Entry 3RWA (X-ray diffraction, 1.67 A resolution); this record covers chains A and C of the 4 polymer chains in the assembly.

== Chain A (and C) ==
Protein: Fluorescent protein FP480
Organism: Entacmaea quadricolor
Notes: chain C of this document is another copy of the same molecule, construct and numbering; everything in this record applies to it too
UniProt: D0VX33 (D0VX33_ENTQU); the construct has insertions or renumbered stretches relative to UniProt, so the offset changes along the chain: 1-63 = UniProt 168-230; 71-133 = UniProt 1-63; 136-235 = UniProt 66-165
Amino-acid sequence (233 residues; numbered 1 to 235; 2 numbers in that range are skipped by the numbering (no residue carries them; nothing is unmodelled there); the number before each row is that of its first residue):
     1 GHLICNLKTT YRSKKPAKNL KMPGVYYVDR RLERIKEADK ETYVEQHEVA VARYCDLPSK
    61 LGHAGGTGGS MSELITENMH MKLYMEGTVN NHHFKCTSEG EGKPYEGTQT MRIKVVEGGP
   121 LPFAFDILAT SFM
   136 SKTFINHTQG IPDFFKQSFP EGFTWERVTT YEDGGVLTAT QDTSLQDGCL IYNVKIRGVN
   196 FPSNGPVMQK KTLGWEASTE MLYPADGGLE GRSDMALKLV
Glycans and other covalent adducts: covalent link Met133-Ser136
Modified positions: Met111 (chromophore; parent Gln); Met133 (chromophore; NRQ)
Sequence notes: linker (64-70); chromophore (133)

== Chain A / chain C interface ==
Pairs across the interface (36):
  Lys8(A) - Asn195(C)  hydrogen bond (backbone-side chain)
  Thr10(A) - Asn195(C)  hydrogen bond
  Arg12(A) - Asn90(C)
  Arg12(A) - Asn91(C)
  Asn90(A) - Arg12(C)
  Asn90(A) - Glu161(C)
  Asn90(A) - Thr175(C)
  Asn91(A) - Arg12(C)
  Asn91(A) - Thr159(C)
  Asn91(A) - Glu161(C)
  Glu161(A) - Asn90(C)
  Glu161(A) - Asn91(C)
  Glu161(A) - Val194(C)
  Glu161(A) - Asn195(C)  hydrogen bond (side chain-backbone)
  Arg162(A) - Val194(C)
  Val163(A) - Val194(C)  hydrophobic
  Val163(A) - Asn195(C)
  Thr173(A) - Thr173(C)  hydrogen bond
  Thr173(A) - Arg192(C)
  Thr175(A) - Asn90(C)
  Thr175(A) - Arg192(C)  hydrogen bond
  Thr175(A) - Val194(C)
  Lys190(A) - Arg192(C)
  Arg192(A) - Thr173(C)
  Arg192(A) - Thr175(C)  hydrogen bond
  Arg192(A) - Lys190(C)
  Arg192(A) - Arg192(C)
  Val194(A) - Glu161(C)
  Val194(A) - Arg162(C)
  Val194(A) - Val163(C)  hydrophobic
  Val194(A) - Thr175(C)
  Asn195(A) - Lys8(C)  hydrogen bond (side chain-backbone)
  Asn195(A) - Thr10(C)  hydrogen bond
  Asn195(A) - Glu161(C)  hydrogen bond (backbone-side chain)
  Asn195(A) - Val163(C)
  Ser198(A) - Asp221(C)  hydrogen bond
Also at the interface, not in a pair above, chain A (24 interface residues in all): Thr9, Thr88, Thr159, Val171, Ala174, Ile191, Gly193, Phe196, Asp221
Also at the interface, not in a pair above, chain C (22 interface residues in all): Thr9, Thr88, Val171, Ala174, Ile191, Ser198

== In short ==
24 residues of chain A face 22 of chain C across their interface; the contacts include 10 hydrogen bonds.
Polar contacts include Lys8(A)-Asn195(C), Thr10(A)-Asn195(C) and Glu161(A)-Asn195(C).
Chain A and chain C are both Fluorescent protein FP480 (Entacmaea quadricolor); the structure, Crystal
structure of circular-permutated mKate, was determined by X-ray diffraction, deposited together with 3RWT.
